PDB entry 8GZH | electron microscopy, 2.96 A resolution | chains C and Z of the 10 polymer chains in the assembly

== Chain C ==
Molecule: DNA-directed RNA polymerase subunit beta
From: Synechocystis sp. PCC 6803
Notes: EC 2.7.7.6
UniProt: P77965 (RPOB_SYNY3); numbering as in UniProt (aligned over 1-1102)
Amino-acid sequence (1104 residues; each row starts with the number of its first residue; numbers below 1 keep their minus sign (Met-1 is residue -1)):
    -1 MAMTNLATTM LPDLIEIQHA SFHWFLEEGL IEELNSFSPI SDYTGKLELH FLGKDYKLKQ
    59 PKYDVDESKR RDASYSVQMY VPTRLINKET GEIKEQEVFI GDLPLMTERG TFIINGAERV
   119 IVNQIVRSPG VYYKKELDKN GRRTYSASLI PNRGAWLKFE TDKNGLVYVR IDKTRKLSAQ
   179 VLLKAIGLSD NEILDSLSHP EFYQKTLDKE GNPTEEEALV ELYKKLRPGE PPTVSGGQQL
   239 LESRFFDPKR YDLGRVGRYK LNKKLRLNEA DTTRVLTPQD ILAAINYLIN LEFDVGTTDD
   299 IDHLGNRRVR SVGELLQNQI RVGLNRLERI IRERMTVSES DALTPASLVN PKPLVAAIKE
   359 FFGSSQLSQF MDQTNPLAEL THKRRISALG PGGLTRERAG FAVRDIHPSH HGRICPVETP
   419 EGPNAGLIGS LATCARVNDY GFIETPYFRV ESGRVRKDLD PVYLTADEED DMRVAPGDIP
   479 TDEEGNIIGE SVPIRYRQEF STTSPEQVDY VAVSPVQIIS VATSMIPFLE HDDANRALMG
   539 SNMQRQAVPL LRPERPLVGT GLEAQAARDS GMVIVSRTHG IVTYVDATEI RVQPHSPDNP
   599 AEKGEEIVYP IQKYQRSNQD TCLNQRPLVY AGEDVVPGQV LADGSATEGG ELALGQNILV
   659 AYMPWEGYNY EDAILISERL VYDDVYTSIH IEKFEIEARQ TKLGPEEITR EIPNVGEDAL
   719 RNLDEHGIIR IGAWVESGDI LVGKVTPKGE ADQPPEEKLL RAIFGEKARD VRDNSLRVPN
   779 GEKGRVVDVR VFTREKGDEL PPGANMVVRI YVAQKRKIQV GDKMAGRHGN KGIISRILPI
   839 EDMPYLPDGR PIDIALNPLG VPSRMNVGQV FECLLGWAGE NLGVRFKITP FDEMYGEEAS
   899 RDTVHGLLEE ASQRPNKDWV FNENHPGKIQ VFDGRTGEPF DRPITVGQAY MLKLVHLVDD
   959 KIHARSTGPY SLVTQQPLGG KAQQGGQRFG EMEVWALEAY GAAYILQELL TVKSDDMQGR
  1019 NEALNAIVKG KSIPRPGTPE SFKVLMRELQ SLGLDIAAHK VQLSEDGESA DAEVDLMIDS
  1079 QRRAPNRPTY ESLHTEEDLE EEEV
Not modelled in the structure: -1 to 9, 226-228, 595-601, 1072-1102
Differences from the reference sequence: initiating methionine (-1); expression tag (0)
Small-molecule neighbours: CTP: Arg534, Met537, Asp670, Lys829, Arg862

== Chain Z ==
Molecule: DNA-directed RNA polymerase subunit beta'
From: Synechocystis sp. PCC 6803
Notes: EC 2.7.7.6
UniProt: P73334 (RPOC2_SYNY3); residues 1-1317 here = UniProt positions 1-1317
Amino-acid sequence (1323 residues; row label = number of the first residue in the row; numbers below 1 keep their minus sign (Gly-5 is residue -5)):
    -5 GSGSGSMTFY NYTIDKGRLK KLIALAYRRY GSARCSQLAD ELKELGFRFA TKAGVSISVD
    55 DLTIPPEKKQ MLEAAEKEIR TTEERYARGE ITEVERFQKV IDTWNGTSEE LKDQVVVNFR
   115 KTDPLNSVYM MAFSGARGNM SQVRQLVGMR GLMADPQGEI IDLPIKTNFR EGLTVTEYVI
   175 SSYGARKGLV DTALRTADSG YLTRRLVDVS QDVIVREQDC GTERSLRVTA MTDGDQVKIS
   235 LADRLFGRLL AKDVVGPDGE IIAKRNDEID EALANRIAAV TDEVYVRSPL TCEAARSVCQ
   295 NCYGWSLAHG HKVDLGEAVG IIAAQSIGEP GTQLTMRTFH TGGVFTGEVA RQEKAPEDGT
   355 VKWGKGLSTR KVRTRHGEDA EQVEIAGDLI WKGEGKKAAT QTYSLTPGSL LFVQDGQTVT
   415 AGQLMTEISL SKTQRSTERA TKDVAGDLAG EVLFDRLVPE EKTDRQGNTT RIAQRGGLVW
   475 ILSGEVYNLP PGAEPVVKND EQVEVGSIMA ETKLVTNDGG VVRLVSNREI EIITASVLLD
   535 QAQVKLESSG GREQYVIYTA DKQRFLLKAA PGTKVQNHSI VAELIDDRYR TTTGGMIRYA
   595 GVEVAKGGRK QGYEVTKGGT LLWIPEETHE INKDISLLIV EDGQYVEAGT EVVKDIFCQS
   655 SGIVEVVQKN DILREIIIKP GDFYQDVDPG SVKIESGQLL QPGQDVFPGV TVSTLSQAEW
   715 IESPEGNGLL LRPVEEYKVF DEPAAPSQGS QNEEGGRQIE LRSVQRLFYK DGDRVKSVEG
   775 APLLSTQLVL EIYGSGNEGI SHLSADIELQ DDEEEDCQRL QLVILESLVL RRDQESDPLG
   835 GASKTRLLVQ DGDQIPPGAV VARTEIQCKE AGTVRGIKEG QESIRRVLLE RAADRLVVDL
   895 PSAPEVKPGQ LLVAGQELVP GVKLEESGKV LEINGKGDNY QLVLRRARPY RVSPGAVLHI
   955 EDGDLVQRGD NLVLLVFERA KTGDIVQGLP RIEELLEARK PKEACVLARA PGVCQVEYLE
  1015 DESVDIKVVE DDGTVSEYPL LPGQNAMVTD GQRIDVGHAL TDGYNNPHEI LDVFFSYYVD
  1075 KDGCYQAALR GLQAAQKFLV NEVQTVYQSQ GVDISDKHIE VIVRQMTAKV RIDDGGDTTM
  1135 LPGELVELRQ VEQVNEAMGI TGSAPARYTP VLLGITKASL NTDSFISAAS FQETTRVLTE
  1195 AAIEGKSDWL RGLKENVIIG RLIPAGTGFS SHEEVLGLIE TQDDIQGYMI EPIELPTTKK
  1255 KASATKVKTK KVEADDDLLD DTRARAYAGT QLSQDDEEFE ETYDTDEDDF DMDDDDDFGD
  1315 DED
Not modelled in the structure: -5 to 0, 788-794, 1225-1317
Differences from the reference sequence: expression tag (-5 to 0)
UniProt features mapped onto this chain:
  - binding site (Zn(2+)): Cys214, Cys286, Cys293, Cys296
Metal / ion sites: Zn2+: Cys214, Cys286, Cys293, Cys296
Small-molecule neighbours: CTP: Arg131, Gln327, Met330, Phe333, His334
What the authors report for this chain:
  - binding site for the ligand CTP: Met330, His334
  - mutagenesis - R331A, H334A: decreased catalytic activity

== Interface between chain C and chain Z ==
Residue-residue contacts (133):
  Gly139(C) with Asn462(Z)
  Lys161(C) with Gln460(Z)
  His197(C) with Pro485(Z)
  Phe399(C) with Val184(Z), hydrophobic; Leu188(Z), hydrophobic; Arg189(Z)
  Arg402(C) with Arg180(Z), hydrogen bond (backbone-side chain); Leu188(Z)
  Asp403(C) with Asp149(Z); Pro150(Z)
  Ile404(C) with Ser176(Z); Tyr177(Z), hydrophobic; Arg180(Z)
  His409(C) with Val173(Z)
  Pro414(C) with Ser176(Z); Arg180(Z), hydrogen bond (backbone-side chain)
  Val415(C) with Ser176(Z)
  Thr417(C) with Leu183(Z)
  Pro418(C) with Leu183(Z)
  Glu419(C) with Leu183(Z)
  Gly420(C) with Ala187(Z)
  Gly424(C) with Arg180(Z)
  Asp476(C) with Thr168(Z); Val169(Z), hydrogen bond (side chain-backbone)
  Phe498(C) with Leu157(Z), hydrophobic; Thr170(Z)
  Ile516(C) with Val169(Z), hydrophobic
  Leu527(C) with Tyr172(Z)
  Glu528(C) with Gly166(Z); Leu167(Z), hydrogen bond (backbone-backbone)
  His529(C) with Phe163(Z), hydrogen bond (side chain-backbone); Arg164(Z), hydrogen bond (side chain-backbone); Glu165(Z); Gly166(Z)
  Asp530(C) with Phe163(Z); Tyr172(Z)
  Asp531(C) with Arg144(Z), salt bridge; Phe163(Z)
  Ala532(C) with Tyr172(Z); Ala179(Z), hydrophobic
  Asn533(C) with Ala179(Z)
  Ala535(C) with Tyr172(Z)
  Leu536(C) with Leu183(Z), hydrophobic
  Met537(C) with Phe333(Z), hydrophobic
  Tyr660(C) with Val49(Z); Ser50(Z), hydrogen bond (backbone-side chain)
  Pro662(C) with Ala44(Z); Thr45(Z); Val49(Z)
  Trp663(C) with Thr45(Z), hydrogen bond (backbone-side chain)
  Glu664(C) with Arg42(Z); Thr45(Z)
  Gly665(C) with Phe41(Z)
  Tyr668(C) with Phe41(Z), hydrophobic
  Asp670(C) with Arg131(Z), salt bridge
  Pro856(C) with Val49(Z); Ile51(Z); Met125(Z)
  Leu857(C) with Met125(Z), hydrophobic; Ala130(Z), hydrophobic; Arg131(Z)
  Val859(C) with Ile51(Z), hydrophobic
  Pro860(C) with Met125(Z), hydrophobic; Gln136(Z); Leu140(Z), hydrophobic
  Ser861(C) with Arg131(Z), hydrogen bond; Gln136(Z)
  Met863(C) with Gln139(Z); Leu140(Z), hydrophobic; Phe163(Z), hydrophobic
  Val865(C) with Leu56(Z), hydrophobic; Leu140(Z), hydrophobic
  Phe869(C) with Val53(Z), hydrophobic
  Phe889(C) with Leu167(Z); Thr168(Z); Val169(Z), hydrophobic; Tyr172(Z), hydrophobic
  Glu891(C) with Glu165(Z)
  Glu896(C) with Ile58(Z); Arg164(Z), salt bridge; Glu165(Z)
  Arg899(C) with Val53(Z); Asp54(Z), salt bridge; Arg164(Z)
  Pro924(C) with Asp54(Z)
  Lys926(C) with Ser50(Z), hydrogen bond (side chain-backbone); Ser52(Z); Asp55(Z), salt bridge; Ser121(Z)
  Phe938(C) with Thr45(Z); Lys46(Z)
  Asp939(C) with Lys46(Z), salt bridge; Ala47(Z)
  Arg940(C) with Ala47(Z), hydrogen bond (backbone-backbone); Gly48(Z); Leu119(Z), hydrogen bond (side chain-backbone); Ser121(Z), hydrogen bond; Met124(Z), hydrogen bond
  Pro941(C) with Gly48(Z)
  Ile942(C) with Gly48(Z); Ser50(Z)
  Thr943(C) with Ser50(Z), hydrogen bond (backbone-side chain); Ile51(Z), hydrogen bond (side chain-backbone); Ser52(Z)
  Trp993(C) with Arg198(Z); Val201(Z); Ile315(Z); Gln319(Z)
  Ala994(C) with Gln319(Z)
  Glu996(C) with Ala312(Z); Leu1207(Z); Val1211(Z); Ile1217(Z)
  Ala997(C) with Ile316(Z); Gln319(Z)
  Gly999(C) with Gly1220(Z)
  Ala1000(C) with Thr1221(Z)
  Ala1001(C) with Leu1216(Z); Ile1217(Z), hydrophobic; Thr1221(Z), hydrogen bond (backbone-side chain); Gly1222(Z)
  Tyr1002(C) with Leu1216(Z); Thr1221(Z)
  Gln1005(C) with Gly1214(Z); Arg1215(Z); Leu1216(Z)
  Leu1008(C) with Val1211(Z), hydrophobic
  Thr1009(C) with Gly1214(Z)
  Pro1037(C) with Ile1213(Z)
  Phe1040(C) with Ile1212(Z); Ile1213(Z), hydrophobic
  Leu1047(C) with Leu1192(Z), hydrophobic
  Leu1052(C) with Ala1196(Z), hydrophobic
Also at the interface, not in a pair above, chain C (89 interface residues in all): Arg140, Ser196, Asp292, Cys413, Ala423, Pro474, Pro513, Arg534, Met661, Gly858, Val868, Leu872, Gly925, Arg933, Glu989, Met990, Val992, Leu1004, Ile1054
Also at the interface, not in a pair above, chain Z (81 interface residues in all): Asn120, Gly132, Ser175, Asp185, His334, Gly336, Arg879, Asn965, Phe1179, Ala1219

== Overview ==
The interface between chain C and chain Z involves 89 residues on one side and 81 on the other; the contacts
include 17 hydrogen bonds and 6 salt bridges. Among the polar pairs are Asp531(C)-Arg144(Z),
Asp670(C)-Arg131(Z) and Glu896(C)-Arg164(Z). From the paper: a binding site for the ligand CTP at Met330(Z)
and His334(Z); R331A and H334A of chain Z reduce catalytic activity.
Here chain C is DNA-directed RNA polymerase subunit beta and chain Z is DNA-directed RNA polymerase subunit
beta', both from Synechocystis sp. PCC 6803. Entry 8GZH (Cryo-EM structure of Synechocystis sp. PCC 6803
CTP-bound RPitc) was determined by electron microscopy, deposited together with 8GZG and 8H02.
